PDB entry 5K45 | X-ray diffraction, 1.63 A resolution | chains A and B

== Chain A (and B) ==
Molecule: L-asparaginase
Source organism: Wolinella succinogenes (strain ATCC 29543 / DSM 1740 / LMG 7466 / NCTC 11488 / FDC 602W)
Notes: EC 3.5.1.1; chain B of this document is another copy of the same molecule, construct and numbering; everything in this record applies to it too
UniProt: P50286 (ASPG_WOLSU); numbering as in UniProt (aligned over 1-330)
Chain sequence (330 residues; each row starts with the number of its first residue):
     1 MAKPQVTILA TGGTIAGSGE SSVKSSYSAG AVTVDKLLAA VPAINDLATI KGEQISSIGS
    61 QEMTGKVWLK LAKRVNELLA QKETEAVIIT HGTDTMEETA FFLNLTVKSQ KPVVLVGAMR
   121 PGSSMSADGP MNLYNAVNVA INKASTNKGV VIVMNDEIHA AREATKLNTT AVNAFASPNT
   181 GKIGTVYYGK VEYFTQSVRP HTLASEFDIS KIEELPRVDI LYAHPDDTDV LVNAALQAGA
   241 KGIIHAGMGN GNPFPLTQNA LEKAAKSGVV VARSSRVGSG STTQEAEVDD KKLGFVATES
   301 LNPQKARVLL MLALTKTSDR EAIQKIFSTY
Not modelled in the structure: 1-2
Sequence notes: engineered mutation Pro-121 (Ser in P50286)
Ligand contacts: glutamic acid (GLU): Gly-59, Ser-60, Gln-61, His-91, Gly-92, Thr-93, Asp-94, Ala-118, Lys-166
UniProt features mapped onto this chain:
  - active site: Thr-14 (O-isoaspartyl threonine intermediate)
  - binding site (substrate): Thr-93, Asp-94
From the paper describing this entry:
  - conformationally variable residues (loop rearrangement): Gly-12 to Ala-39
  - specificity-determining residues: Pro-121
  - mutagenesis - P121S: unchanged catalytic activity (L-asparaginase activity)
  - specificity-determining residues: Thr-14, Tyr-27 (proposed by the authors, not directly observed)

== Chain A / chain B interface ==
Residue-residue contacts - 113 pairs, chain A then chain B:
  Gln-61(A) with Met-248(B); Asn-252(B); Pro-253(B); Phe-254(B); Glu-287(B), hydrogen bond
  Glu-62(A) with Phe-254(B); Pro-255(B)
  Met-63(A) with Pro-225(B); Asp-226(B), hydrogen bond (backbone-backbone); Phe-254(B)
  Thr-64(A) with Asp-226(B); Phe-254(B)
  Gly-65(A) with Asp-226(B), hydrogen bond (backbone-side chain)
  Trp-68(A) with Pro-225(B), hydrophobic
  Asp-94(A) with Met-248(B); Gly-249(B); Asn-252(B), hydrogen bond; Arg-276(B), hydrogen bond (backbone-side chain)
  Thr-95(A) with Pro-225(B); Met-248(B); Arg-276(B)
  Glu-98(A) with His-224(B); Pro-225(B); Arg-276(B), salt bridge
  Lys-166(A) with Gly-249(B); Val-277(B)
  Leu-167(A) with Val-277(B); Gly-278(B); Ser-279(B), hydrogen bond (backbone-side chain)
  Asn-168(A) with Val-277(B); Ser-279(B), hydrogen bond; Gly-280(B)
  Thr-169(A) with Gly-249(B); Asn-250(B); Ser-275(B); Val-277(B); Ser-279(B), hydrogen bond (backbone-backbone); Gly-280(B); Ser-281(B), hydrogen bond (side chain-backbone)
  Thr-170(A) with Asn-250(B)
  Arg-217(A) with Thr-228(B), hydrogen bond; Val-230(B)
  Val-218(A) with His-224(B)
  Asp-219(A) with Thr-228(B)
  Ile-220(A) with Tyr-222(B), hydrophobic; His-224(B)
  Leu-221(A) with Leu-231(B), hydrophobic
  Tyr-222(A) with Ile-220(B), hydrophobic; Tyr-222(B), hydrophobic; Pro-303(B); Gln-304(B), hydrogen bond
  His-224(A) with Glu-98(B); Ile-220(B); Arg-307(B), hydrogen bond
  Pro-225(A) with Met-63(B); Trp-68(B), hydrophobic; Thr-95(B); Glu-98(B); Arg-307(B), hydrogen bond (backbone-side chain)
  Asp-226(A) with Met-63(B), hydrogen bond (backbone-backbone); Thr-64(B); Gly-65(B), hydrogen bond (side chain-backbone); Arg-307(B)
  Thr-228(A) with Arg-217(B), hydrogen bond; Asp-219(B)
  Val-230(A) with Arg-217(B); Ala-234(B); Ala-238(B), hydrophobic
  Leu-231(A) with Leu-221(B), hydrophobic; Leu-231(B); Ala-234(B), hydrophobic
  Ala-234(A) with Val-230(B); Ala-234(B), hydrophobic
  Ala-246(A) with Tyr-222(B), hydrophobic
  Met-248(A) with Gln-61(B); Asp-94(B); Thr-95(B)
  Gly-249(A) with Asp-94(B); Lys-166(B); Thr-169(B)
  Asn-250(A) with Thr-169(B); Thr-170(B)
  Asn-252(A) with Gln-61(B); Asp-94(B), hydrogen bond
  Pro-253(A) with Gln-61(B)
  Phe-254(A) with Gln-61(B); Glu-62(B); Met-63(B); Thr-64(B)
  Pro-255(A) with Glu-62(B)
  Ser-275(A) with Thr-169(B)
  Arg-276(A) with Asp-94(B), hydrogen bond (side chain-backbone); Thr-95(B); Glu-98(B), salt bridge; Gln-304(B)
  Val-277(A) with Lys-166(B); Leu-167(B); Asn-168(B); Thr-169(B)
  Gly-278(A) with Leu-167(B)
  Ser-279(A) with Leu-167(B), hydrogen bond (side chain-backbone); Asn-168(B), hydrogen bond; Thr-169(B), hydrogen bond (backbone-backbone)
  Gly-280(A) with Asn-168(B); Thr-169(B)
  Ser-281(A) with Thr-169(B), hydrogen bond (backbone-side chain)
  Glu-287(A) with Gln-61(B), hydrogen bond
  Pro-303(A) with Tyr-222(B)
  Gln-304(A) with Tyr-222(B), hydrogen bond; Arg-276(B)
  Arg-307(A) with His-224(B), hydrogen bond; Pro-225(B), hydrogen bond (side chain-backbone); Asp-226(B)
Also at the interface, not in a pair above, chain A (50 interface residues in all): Ala-235, Ala-238, Thr-282, Thr-283
Also at the interface, not in a pair above, chain B (51 interface residues in all): Lys-66, Val-218, Ala-235, Ala-246, Thr-282, Thr-283

== Summary ==
50 residues of chain A and 51 residues of chain B are in contact; the contacts include 26 hydrogen bonds and 2
salt bridges. Among the polar pairs are Glu-98(A)/Arg-276(B), Gln-61(A)/Glu-287(B) and Gly-65(A)/Asp-226(B).
From the paper: P121S of chain A leaves catalytic activity (L-asparaginase activity) unchanged; specificity
determinants Pro-121(A), Thr-14(A) and Tyr-27(A).
Chain A and chain B are both L-asparaginase (Wolinella succinogenes (strain ATCC 29543 / DSM 1740 / LMG 7466 /
NCTC 11488 / FDC 602W)); the structure, Wolinella succinogenes L-asparaginase P121 + L-Glutamic acid, was
determined by X-ray diffraction, deposited together with 5K3O, 5K4G and 5K4H.
